6BXO - chains A and B; structure by X-ray diffraction, 1.66 A resolution.

== Chain A (and B) ==
Name: Diphthamide biosynthesis enzyme Dph2
Organism: Candidatus Methanoperedens nitroreducens
Notes: chain B of this document is another copy of the same molecule, construct and numbering; everything in this record applies to it too
Reference sequence: A0A062UZ78 (A0A062UZ78_9EURY); numbering as in UniProt (aligned over 2-323)
Chain sequence (327 residues; numbered -3 to 323; the number before each row is that of its first residue; numbers below 1 keep their minus sign (Gly-3 is residue -3)):
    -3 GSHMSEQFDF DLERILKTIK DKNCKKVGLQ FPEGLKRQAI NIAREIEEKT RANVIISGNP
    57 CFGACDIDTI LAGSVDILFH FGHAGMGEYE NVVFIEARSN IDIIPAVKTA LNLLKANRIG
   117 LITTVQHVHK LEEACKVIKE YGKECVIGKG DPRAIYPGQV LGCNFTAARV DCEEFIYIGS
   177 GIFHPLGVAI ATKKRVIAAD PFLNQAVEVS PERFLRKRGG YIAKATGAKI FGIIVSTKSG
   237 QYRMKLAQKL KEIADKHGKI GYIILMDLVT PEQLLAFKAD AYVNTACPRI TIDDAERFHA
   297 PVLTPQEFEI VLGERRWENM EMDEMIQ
Not modelled in the structure: -3 to 1, 323 (chain B: -3 to 2, 323)
Disulfide bonds: Cys131-Cys141
Sequence notes: expression tag (-3 to 1)
Ion coordination: 4Fe-4S cluster Fe: Cys61, Cys159, Cys283 (together with S-adenosylhomocysteine)
Ligand contacts:
  - S-adenosylhomocysteine (SAH): Phe58, Val156, Leu157, Gly158, His180, Ser232, Lys234, Gln237, Asp263, Leu264, Val265, Cys283, Arg285, Ile286, Asp289, Asp290
  - 4Fe-4S cluster (SF4): Phe58, Cys61, Arg149, Leu157, Gly158, Cys159, Gln237, Cys283, Pro284, Arg285, Met321

== Chain A / chain B interface ==
Pairs across the interface (62; chain A residue first):
  Lys32(A) - Gln269(B)
  Lys32(A) - Ala272(B)
  Lys32(A) - Phe273(B)
  Arg33(A) - Ala272(B)
  Ala35(A) - Phe273(B)  hydrophobic
  Ile36(A) - Tyr258(B)  hydrophobic
  Ala39(A) - Tyr258(B)  hydrophobic
  Arg40(A) - Tyr258(B)
  Glu43(A) - Lys247(B)  salt bridge
  Glu43(A) - Tyr258(B)
  Asn49(A) - Lys247(B)
  Ile51(A) - Met240(B)  hydrophobic
  Ile51(A) - Ile259(B)
  Ile51(A) - Leu261(B)  hydrophobic
  Ile52(A) - Ile259(B)  hydrogen bond (backbone-backbone)
  Ile52(A) - Ile260(B)
  Ile52(A) - Leu261(B)  hydrogen bond (backbone-backbone)
  Ile52(A) - Phe273(B)  hydrophobic
  Ser53(A) - Leu261(B)
  Ser53(A) - Phe273(B)
  Gly54(A) - Ile260(B)
  Gly54(A) - Leu261(B)  hydrogen bond (backbone-backbone)
  Gly54(A) - Met262(B)
  Gly54(A) - Gln269(B)  hydrogen bond (backbone-side chain)
  Gly54(A) - Phe273(B)
  Asn55(A) - Met262(B)
  Asn55(A) - Asp263(B)  hydrogen bond (side chain-backbone)
  Asn55(A) - Gln269(B)
  Pro56(A) - Gln269(B)
  Ile66(A) - Thr233(B)
  Thr233(A) - Ile66(B)
  Lys247(A) - Glu43(B)  salt bridge
  Lys247(A) - Asn49(B)
  Tyr258(A) - Ile36(B)  hydrophobic
  Tyr258(A) - Ala39(B)  hydrophobic
  Tyr258(A) - Arg40(B)
  Tyr258(A) - Glu43(B)
  Ile259(A) - Ile51(B)
  Ile259(A) - Ile52(B)  hydrogen bond (backbone-backbone)
  Ile260(A) - Ile52(B)
  Ile260(A) - Gly54(B)
  Leu261(A) - Ile51(B)  hydrophobic
  Leu261(A) - Ile52(B)  hydrogen bond (backbone-backbone)
  Leu261(A) - Ser53(B)
  Leu261(A) - Gly54(B)  hydrogen bond (backbone-backbone)
  Met262(A) - Gly54(B)
  Met262(A) - Asn55(B)
  Asp263(A) - Asn55(B)  hydrogen bond (backbone-side chain)
  Gln269(A) - Lys32(B)
  Gln269(A) - Gly54(B)
  Gln269(A) - Asn55(B)
  Gln269(A) - Pro56(B)
  Ala272(A) - Lys32(B)
  Ala272(A) - Arg33(B)
  Phe273(A) - Lys32(B)
  Phe273(A) - Ala35(B)  hydrophobic
  Phe273(A) - Ile36(B)
  Phe273(A) - Ile52(B)  hydrophobic
  Phe273(A) - Ser53(B)
  Phe273(A) - Gly54(B)
  Lys274(A) - Ile36(B)
  Ala275(A) - Ile36(B)
Also at the interface, not in a pair above, chain A (36 interface residues in all): Lys22, Val50, Asp64, Leu67, Ile226, Met240, Gln244, Leu264
Also at the interface, not in a pair above, chain B (34 interface residues in all): Val50, Asp64, Leu67, Ile226, Gln244, Leu264, Lys274

== Overview ==
36 residues of chain A and 34 residues of chain B are in contact, with 9 hydrogen bonds and 2 salt bridges.
Polar contacts include Glu43(A)-Lys247(B), Gly54(A)-Gln269(B) and Asn55(A)-Asp263(B). Chain A binds 4Fe-4S
cluster and S-adenosylhomocysteine.
Both chains are Diphthamide biosynthesis enzyme Dph2 (Candidatus Methanoperedens nitroreducens). Entry 6BXO
(Crystal structure of Candidatus Methanoperedens nitroreducens Dph2 with 4Fe-4S cluster and SAH) was
determined by X-ray diffraction together with 6BXK, 6BXL and 6BXM from the same study.
